8KBW - chains C and A of the 6 polymer chains in the assembly; structure by X-ray diffraction, 3.49 A resolution.

== Chain C (and A) ==
Molecule: Syn-copalyl diphosphate synthase, chloroplastic
Source organism: Oryza sativa Japonica Group
Notes: EC 5.5.1.14; chain A of this document is another copy of the same molecule, construct and numbering; everything in this record applies to it too
UniProt: Q0JF02 (CPS4_ORYSJ); numbering as in UniProt (aligned over 1-767)
Sequence (775 residues; numbered 1 to 775; the number before each row is that of its first residue):
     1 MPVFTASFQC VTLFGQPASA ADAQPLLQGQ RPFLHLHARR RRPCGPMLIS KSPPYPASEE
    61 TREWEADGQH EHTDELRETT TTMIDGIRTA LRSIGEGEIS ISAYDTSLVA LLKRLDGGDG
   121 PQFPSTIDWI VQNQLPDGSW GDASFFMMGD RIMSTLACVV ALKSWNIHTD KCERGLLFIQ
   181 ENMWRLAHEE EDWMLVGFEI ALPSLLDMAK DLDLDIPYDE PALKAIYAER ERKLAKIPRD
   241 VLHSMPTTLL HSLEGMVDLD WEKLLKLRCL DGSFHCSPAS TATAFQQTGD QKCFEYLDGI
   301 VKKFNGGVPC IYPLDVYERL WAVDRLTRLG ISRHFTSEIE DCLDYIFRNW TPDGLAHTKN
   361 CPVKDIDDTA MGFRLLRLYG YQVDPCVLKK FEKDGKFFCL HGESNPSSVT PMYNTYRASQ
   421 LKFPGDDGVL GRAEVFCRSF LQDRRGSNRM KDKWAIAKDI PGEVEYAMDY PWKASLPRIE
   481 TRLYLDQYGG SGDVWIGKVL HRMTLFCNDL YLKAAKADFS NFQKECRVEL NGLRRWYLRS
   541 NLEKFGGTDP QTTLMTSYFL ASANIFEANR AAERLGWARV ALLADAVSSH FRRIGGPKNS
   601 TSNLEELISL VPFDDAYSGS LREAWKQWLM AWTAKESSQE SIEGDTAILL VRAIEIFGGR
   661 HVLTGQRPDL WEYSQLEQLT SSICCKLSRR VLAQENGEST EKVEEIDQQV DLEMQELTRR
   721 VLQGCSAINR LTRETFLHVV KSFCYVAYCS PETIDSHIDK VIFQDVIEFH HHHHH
Unresolved in the structure: 1-79, 114-123, 140-141, 185-191, 210-220, 227-231, 402-406, 768-775 (chain A: 1-78, 768-775)
Construct notes: expression tag (768-775)
UniProt features mapped onto this chain:
  - motif: D365 to D368 (DXDD motif)
  - binding site (substrate): K233, K453
  - binding site (Mg(2+)): D365, D367
What the authors report for this chain:
  - self-association interface (contacts with another copy of this molecule); pairs are residue here / residue on that copy: Q627-R720 (hydrogen bond), E640-K686, R652-Q675, S674-E677 (hydrogen bond), Q678-S681, E340, R348, Y381, R535, R539, E543, H661, R667
  - mutagenesis - V196I, H275L, H275L/Y317F/H357W, Q291A, I311V, L314A, L314F, Y317F, H334A, H357A, H357W, L400F, R535A, R733A: decreased catalytic activity
  - mutagenesis - S674A/E677A: unchanged catalytic activity
  - contacts within the chain: D367-N414
  - catalytic residues: D367, H501 (proposed by the authors, not directly observed)
  - mutagenesis - V196A, H275L/H357W, H275L/Y317F, H275L/I311V/Y317F, H275L/C310D/I311V/Y317F, I311A, Y317A, Y317F/H357W, L400A: abolished catalytic activity
  - specificity-determining residues: H275, I311 (from molecular simulation)
  - specificity-determining residues: L314, Y317, H357 (proposed by the authors, not directly observed)

== Chain C / chain A interface ==
Residue-residue contacts (19):
  R535(C) - E340(A)  salt bridge
  L538(C) - D344(A)
  L538(C) - F347(A)
  L538(C) - R348(A)
  R539(C) - E340(A)  salt bridge
  R539(C) - D344(A)  salt bridge
  R539(C) - F347(A)
  R539(C) - Y379(A)
  R539(C) - G380(A)  hydrogen bond (side chain-backbone)
  R539(C) - Y381(A)
  R539(C) - G724(A)  hydrogen bond (side chain-backbone)
  N541(C) - F347(A)
  E543(C) - R348(A)  salt bridge
  K544(C) - W350(A)
  F613(C) - Q666(A)
  F613(C) - P668(A)
  D614(C) - Q666(A)  hydrogen bond
  D615(C) - Q666(A)
  D615(C) - R667(A)  hydrogen bond (side chain-backbone)
Interface residues without a listed pair, chain C (11 interface residues in all): S540, Q551
Interface residues without a listed pair, chain A (13 interface residues in all): C725

== Overview ==
Chain C and chain A form an interface of 11 and 13 residues respectively; the contacts include 4 hydrogen
bonds and 4 salt bridges. Polar contacts include R535(C)-E340(A), R539(C)-E340(A) and R539(C)-D344(A). The
paper reports catalytic residues D367(C) and H501(C); V196I, H275L and H275L/Y317F/H357W of chain C, among
others, reduce catalytic activity; 24 substitutions were tested in all.
Chain C and chain A are both Syn-copalyl diphosphate synthase, chloroplastic (Oryza sativa Japonica Group);
the structure, The crystal structure of syn-copalyl diphosphate synthase from Oryza sativa, was determined by
X-ray diffraction, deposited together with 8I6P, 8I6T, 8I6U and 8IH5.
